1XSP - chains P and A of the 4 polymer chains in the assembly; structure by X-ray diffraction, 2.20 A resolution.

# Chain P
Molecule: 7-nt DNA strand
Sequence (7 nucleotides; each row starts with the number of its first residue):
     1 CAGTACG
Bound ions: Na+ site 1: DA5 (shared with Ser339(A), Ile341(A), Ala344(A) of chain A); Na+ site 2: DG7 (together with pyrophosphate) (shared with Asp427(A), Asp429(A) of chain A)

# Chain A
Protein: DNA polymerase lambda
From: Homo sapiens
Notes: EC 2.7.7.7; fragment: 39 kDa catalytic C-terminal domain
UniProt: Q9UGP5 (DPOL_HUMAN); residue numbers follow UniProt; this construct covers 242-575
Amino-acid sequence (335 residues; row label = number of the first residue in the row):
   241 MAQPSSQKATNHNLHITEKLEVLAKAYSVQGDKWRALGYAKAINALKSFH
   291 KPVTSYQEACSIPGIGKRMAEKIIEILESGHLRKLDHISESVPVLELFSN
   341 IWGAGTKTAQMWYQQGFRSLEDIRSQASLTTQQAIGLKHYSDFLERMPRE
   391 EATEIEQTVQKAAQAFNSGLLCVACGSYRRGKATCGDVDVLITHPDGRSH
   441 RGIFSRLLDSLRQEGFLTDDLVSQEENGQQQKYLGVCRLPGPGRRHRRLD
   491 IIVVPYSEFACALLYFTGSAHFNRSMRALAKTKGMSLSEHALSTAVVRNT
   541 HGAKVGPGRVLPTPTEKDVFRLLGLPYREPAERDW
Unresolved in the structure: 241-248
Sequence notes: initiating methionine (241); engineered mutation Ala543 (Cys in Q9UGP5)
Bound ions: Na+ site 1: Ser339, Ile341, Ala344 (shared with DA5(P) of chain P); Na+ site 2: Asp427, Asp429 (together with pyrophosphate) (shared with DG7(P) of chain P); Na+ site 3 near Ser463 (its only coordinating residue here)
Small-molecule neighbours: pyrophosphate (PPV): Arg386, Gly416, Ser417, Arg420, Lys422, Cys425, Gly426, Asp427, Asp429, Ser509

# Interface between chain P and chain A
Pairs across the interface - 29 pairs, chain P then chain A:
  DG3(P) with Lys347(A), phosphate contact; Thr348(A), phosphate contact
  DT4(P) with Gly343(A), phosphate contact; Ala344(A), phosphate contact; Gly345(A), hydrogen bond to the phosphate; Thr346(A), phosphate contact; Lys347(A), hydrogen bond to the phosphate; Thr348(A), hydrogen bond to the phosphate
  DA5(P) with Ile341(A), phosphate contact; Trp342(A), hydrogen bond to the phosphate; Gly343(A), hydrogen bond to the phosphate; Ala344(A), phosphate contact
  DC6(P) with Trp342(A), hydrogen bond to the phosphate; Asp429(A), phosphate contact; Arg488(A), salt bridge to the phosphate; Asp490(A), sugar contact; Tyr505(A), hydrogen bond to the base
  DG7(P) with Arg420(A), phosphate contact; Asp427(A), phosphate contact; Asp429(A), phosphate contact; Asp490(A), phosphate contact; Tyr505(A), sugar contact; Phe506(A), sugar contact; Thr507(A), phosphate contact; Gly508(A), phosphate contact; Ser509(A), sugar contact; Ala510(A), base contact; Asn513(A), hydrogen bond to the base; Arg517(A), base contact
Other interface residues (no listed pair), chain A (25 interface residues in all): Gly416, Lys472, Leu474, Arg514

# In short
The interface between chain P and chain A involves 5 residues on one side and 25 on the other; the contacts
include 8 hydrogen bonds and 1 salt bridge. Polar contacts include DC6(P)-Tyr505(A), DG7(P)-Asn513(A) and
DT4(P)-Gly345(A). Chain A binds pyrophosphate.
Chain P is a 7-nt DNA strand and chain A is DNA polymerase lambda (Homo sapiens); the structure, Crystal
Structure of human DNA polymerase lambda in complex with nicked DNA and pyrophosphate, was determined by X-ray
diffraction together with 1XSL and 1XSN from the same study.
